9E41 - chains E and F of the 6 polymer chains in the assembly; structure by electron microscopy, 2.83 A resolution.

# Chain E
Molecule: E glycoprotein
From: Deer tick virus
Reference sequence: Q8VBK7 (Q8VBK7_9FLAV); residues 1-494 here correspond to UniProt positions 279-772 (UniProt number = residue number + 278)
Sequence (494 residues; each row starts with the number of its first residue):
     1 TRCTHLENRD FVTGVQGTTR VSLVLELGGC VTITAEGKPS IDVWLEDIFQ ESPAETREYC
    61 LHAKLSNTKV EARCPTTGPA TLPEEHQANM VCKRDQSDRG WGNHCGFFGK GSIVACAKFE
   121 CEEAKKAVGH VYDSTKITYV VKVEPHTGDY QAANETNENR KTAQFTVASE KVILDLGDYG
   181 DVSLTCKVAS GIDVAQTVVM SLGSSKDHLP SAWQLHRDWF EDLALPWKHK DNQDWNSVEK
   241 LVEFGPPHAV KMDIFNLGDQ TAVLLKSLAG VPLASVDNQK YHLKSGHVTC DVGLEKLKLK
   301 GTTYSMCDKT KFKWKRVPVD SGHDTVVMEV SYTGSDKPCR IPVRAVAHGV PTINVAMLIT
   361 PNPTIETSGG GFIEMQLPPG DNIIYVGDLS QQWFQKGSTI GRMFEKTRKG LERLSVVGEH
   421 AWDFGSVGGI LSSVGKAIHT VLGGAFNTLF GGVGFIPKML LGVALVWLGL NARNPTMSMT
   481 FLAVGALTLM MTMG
Differences from the reference sequence: conflict D175 (Asn453 in Q8VBK7), L215 (Val493 in Q8VBK7), L414 (Phe692 in Q8VBK7), I438 (Val716 in Q8VBK7), A486 (Val764 in Q8VBK7)
Disulfides: C3-C30, C60-C121, C74-C105, C92-C116, C186-C290, C307-C339
Covalently attached groups: N-acetylglucosamine (NAG) linked to N154
Ligand contacts: palmitoyl-linoleoyl phosphatidylcholine (CPL; 1-palmitoyl-2-linoleoyl-sn-glycero-3-phosphocholine): L411, L414, S415, G418, W422, H439, G443, M490, M491, M493, G494

# Chain F
Molecule: Membrane Protei
From: Deer tick virus
Reference sequence: Q8VBK7 (Q8VBK7_9FLAV); residues 1-75 here correspond to UniProt positions 204-278 (UniProt number = residue number + 203)
Sequence (75 residues; numbered 1 to 75; the number before each row is that of its first residue):
     1 SVVIPTHAQK DMVGRGHAWL KGDNIRDHVT RVEGWMWKNK LLTVAVVALA WLMLDSWMAR
    61 VTVILLALSL GPVYA

# Chain E / chain F interface
Contacting residue pairs (52; chain E residue first):
  N8(E) - R15(F)
  E26(E) - R15(F)  salt bridge
  L27(E) - R15(F)
  Q196(E) - M12(F)
  T197(E) - M12(F)
  L209(E) - W19(F)  hydrophobic
  P210(E) - W19(F)
  W213(E) - W19(F)
  Q214(E) - M12(F)
  L215(E) - M12(F)
  H216(E) - H7(F)  hydrogen bond (backbone-side chain)
  W219(E) - I4(F)  hydrophobic
  W219(E) - P5(F)  hydrogen bond (side chain-backbone)
  W219(E) - T6(F)
  W219(E) - H7(F)
  L223(E) - I4(F)  hydrophobic
  A224(E) - V2(F)
  L225(E) - V2(F)  hydrophobic
  K240(E) - V2(F)
  L257(E) - S1(F)
  L257(E) - V2(F)  hydrophobic
  Q260(E) - V2(F)
  V263(E) - I4(F)  hydrophobic
  L265(E) - W19(F)  hydrogen bond (backbone-side chain)
  K266(E) - D23(F)  salt bridge
  K266(E) - D27(F)  salt bridge
  S267(E) - I4(F)
  S267(E) - P5(F)  hydrogen bond (side chain-backbone)
  S267(E) - T6(F)
  S267(E) - H7(F)  hydrogen bond (backbone-backbone)
  L268(E) - W19(F)
  A269(E) - W19(F)
  A269(E) - L20(F)
  A269(E) - N24(F)
  G270(E) - V13(F)
  G270(E) - W19(F)  hydrogen bond (backbone-backbone)
  G270(E) - L20(F)
  V271(E) - H7(F)
  V271(E) - A18(F)
  V271(E) - W19(F)  hydrogen bond (backbone-backbone)
  P272(E) - M12(F)
  P272(E) - H17(F)
  P272(E) - A18(F)  hydrophobic
  L273(E) - H17(F)  hydrogen bond (backbone-backbone)
  L273(E) - W19(F)  hydrophobic
  K284(E) - G16(F)
  S285(E) - M12(F)
  S285(E) - G14(F)
  S285(E) - G16(F)  hydrogen bond (side chain-backbone)
  E412(E) - R15(F)  salt bridge
  G452(E) - A8(F)
  W467(E) - M58(F)  hydrophobic
Also at the interface, not in a pair above, chain E (42 interface residues in all): G28, L241, L264, R413, V416, G451, V453, F455, I456
Also at the interface, not in a pair above, chain F (25 interface residues in all): Q9, K10, D11, I25, H28

# In short
Chain E and chain F form an interface of 42 and 25 residues respectively, with 9 hydrogen bonds and 4 salt
bridges. Polar pairs include E26(E)-R15(F), K266(E)-D23(F) and K266(E)-D27(F). Ligands of chain E:
palmitoyl-linoleoyl phosphatidylcholine. N-acetylglucosamine is covalently linked to N154(E).
Here chain E is E glycoprotein and chain F is Membrane Protei, both from Deer tick virus. Entry 9E41
(Asymmetric unit of yPOWV) was determined by electron microscopy.
